Entry 5Y88 (electron microscopy, 3.46 A resolution); this record covers chains A and D of the 44 polymer chains in the assembly.

# Chain A
Molecule: Pre-mRNA-splicing factor 8
Organism: Saccharomyces cerevisiae (strain ATCC 204508 / S288c)
UniProt: P33334 (PRP8_YEAST); residue numbers follow UniProt; this construct covers 1-2413
Amino-acid sequence (2413 residues; row label = number of the first residue in the row):
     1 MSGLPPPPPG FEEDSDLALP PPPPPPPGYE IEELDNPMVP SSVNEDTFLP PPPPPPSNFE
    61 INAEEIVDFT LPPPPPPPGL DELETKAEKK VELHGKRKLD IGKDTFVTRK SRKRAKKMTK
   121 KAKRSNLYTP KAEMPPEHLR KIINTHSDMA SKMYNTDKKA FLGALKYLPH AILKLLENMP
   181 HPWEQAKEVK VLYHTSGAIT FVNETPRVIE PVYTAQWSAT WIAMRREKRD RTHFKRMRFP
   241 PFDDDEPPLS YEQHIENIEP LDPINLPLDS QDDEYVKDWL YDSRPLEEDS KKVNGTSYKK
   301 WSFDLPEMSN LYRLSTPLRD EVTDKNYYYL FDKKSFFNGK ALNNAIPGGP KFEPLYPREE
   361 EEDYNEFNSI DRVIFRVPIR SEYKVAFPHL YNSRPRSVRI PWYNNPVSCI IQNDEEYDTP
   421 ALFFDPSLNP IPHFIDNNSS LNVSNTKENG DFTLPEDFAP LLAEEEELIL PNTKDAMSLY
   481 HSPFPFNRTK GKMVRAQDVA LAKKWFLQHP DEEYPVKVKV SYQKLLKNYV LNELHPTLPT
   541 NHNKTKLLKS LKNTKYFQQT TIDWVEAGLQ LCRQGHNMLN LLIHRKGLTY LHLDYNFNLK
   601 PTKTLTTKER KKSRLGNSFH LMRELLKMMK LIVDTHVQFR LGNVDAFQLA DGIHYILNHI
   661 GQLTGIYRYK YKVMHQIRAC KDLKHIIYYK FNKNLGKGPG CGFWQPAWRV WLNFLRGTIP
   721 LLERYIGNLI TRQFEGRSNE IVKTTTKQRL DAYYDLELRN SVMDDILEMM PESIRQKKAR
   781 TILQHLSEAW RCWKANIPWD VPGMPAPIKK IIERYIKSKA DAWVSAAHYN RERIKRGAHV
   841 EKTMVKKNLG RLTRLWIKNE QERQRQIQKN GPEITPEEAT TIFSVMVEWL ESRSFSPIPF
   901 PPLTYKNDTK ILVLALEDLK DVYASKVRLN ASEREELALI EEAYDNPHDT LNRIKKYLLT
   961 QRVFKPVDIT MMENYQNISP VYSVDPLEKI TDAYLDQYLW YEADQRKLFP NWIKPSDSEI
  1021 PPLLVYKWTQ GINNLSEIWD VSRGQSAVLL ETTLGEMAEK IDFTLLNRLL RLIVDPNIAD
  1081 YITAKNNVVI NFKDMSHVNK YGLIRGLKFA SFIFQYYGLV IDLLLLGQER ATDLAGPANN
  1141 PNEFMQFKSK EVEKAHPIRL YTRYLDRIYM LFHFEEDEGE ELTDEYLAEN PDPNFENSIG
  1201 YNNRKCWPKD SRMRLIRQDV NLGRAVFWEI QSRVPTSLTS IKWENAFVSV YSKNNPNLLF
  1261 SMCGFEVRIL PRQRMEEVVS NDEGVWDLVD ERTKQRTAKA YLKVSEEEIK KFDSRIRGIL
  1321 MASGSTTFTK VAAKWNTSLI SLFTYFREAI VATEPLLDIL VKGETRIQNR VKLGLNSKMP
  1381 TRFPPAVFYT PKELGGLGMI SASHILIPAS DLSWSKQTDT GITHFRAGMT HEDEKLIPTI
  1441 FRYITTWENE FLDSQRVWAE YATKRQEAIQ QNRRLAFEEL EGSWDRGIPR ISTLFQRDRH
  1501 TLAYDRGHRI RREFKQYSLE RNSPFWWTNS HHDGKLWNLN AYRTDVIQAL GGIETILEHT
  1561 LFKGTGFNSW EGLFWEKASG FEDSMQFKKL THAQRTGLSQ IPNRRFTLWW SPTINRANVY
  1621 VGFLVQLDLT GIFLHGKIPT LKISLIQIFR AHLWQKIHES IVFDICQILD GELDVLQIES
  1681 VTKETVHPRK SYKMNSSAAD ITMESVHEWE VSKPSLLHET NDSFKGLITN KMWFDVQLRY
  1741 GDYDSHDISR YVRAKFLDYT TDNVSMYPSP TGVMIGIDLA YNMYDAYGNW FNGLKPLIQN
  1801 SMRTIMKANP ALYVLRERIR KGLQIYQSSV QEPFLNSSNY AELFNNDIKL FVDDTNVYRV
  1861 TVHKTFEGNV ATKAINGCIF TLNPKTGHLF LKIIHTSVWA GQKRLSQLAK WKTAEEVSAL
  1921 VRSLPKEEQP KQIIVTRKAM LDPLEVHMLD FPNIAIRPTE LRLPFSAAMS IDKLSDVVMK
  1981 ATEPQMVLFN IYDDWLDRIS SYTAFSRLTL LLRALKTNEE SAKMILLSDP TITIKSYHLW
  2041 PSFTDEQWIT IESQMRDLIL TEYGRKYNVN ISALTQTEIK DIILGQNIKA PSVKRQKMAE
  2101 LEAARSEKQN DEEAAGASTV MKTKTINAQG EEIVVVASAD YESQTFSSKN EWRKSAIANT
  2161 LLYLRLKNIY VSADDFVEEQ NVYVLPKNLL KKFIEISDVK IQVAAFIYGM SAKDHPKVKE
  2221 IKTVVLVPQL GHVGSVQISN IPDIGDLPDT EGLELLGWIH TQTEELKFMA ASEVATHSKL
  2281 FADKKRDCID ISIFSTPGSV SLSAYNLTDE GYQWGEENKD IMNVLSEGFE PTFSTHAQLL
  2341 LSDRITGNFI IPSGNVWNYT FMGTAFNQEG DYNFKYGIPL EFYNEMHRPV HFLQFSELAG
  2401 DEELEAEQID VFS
Unresolved in the structure: 1-126, 432-449, 1577-1602, 1828-1839, 2086-2413
UniProt features mapped onto this chain:
  - region: Met1585 to Leu1598 (Important for branch point selection)
Ligand contacts: inositol hexakisphosphate (IHP): Arg236, Lys517, His659, Lys681, Lys684, His685, Tyr688, Asn692, Lys697, Gly698, Tyr1620

# Chain D
Molecule: U6 snRNA
Organism: Saccharomyces cerevisiae S288c
Sequence (112 nucleotides; row label = number of the first residue in the row):
     1 GUUCGCGAAG UAACCCUUCG UGGACAUUUG GUCAAUUUGA AACAAUACAG AGAUGAUCAG
    61 CAGUUCCCCU GCAUAAGGAU GAACCGUUUU ACAAAGAGAU UUAUUUCGUU UU
Unresolved in the structure: 102-112
Ion coordination: Mg2+ site 1: C61, G77; Mg2+ site 2: G78, U80; Mg2+ site 3 near U80 (its only coordinating residue here); Mg2+ site 4 near G81 (its only coordinating residue here)

# Chain A / chain D interface
Pairs across the interface - 48 pairs, chain A then chain D:
  Ser151(A) - A35(D)  sugar contact
  Ser151(A) - U36(D)  phosphate contact
  Lys152(A) - U36(D)  hydrogen bond to the phosphate
  Met153(A) - A35(D)  phosphate contact
  Thr156(A) - C33(D)  base contact
  Lys555(A) - G30(D)  hydrogen bond to the phosphate
  Lys555(A) - G31(D)  salt bridge to the phosphate
  Lys586(A) - U70(D)  salt bridge to the phosphate
  Lys586(A) - G71(D)  salt bridge to the phosphate
  Thr606(A) - A44(D)  hydrogen bond to the phosphate
  Lys608(A) - A44(D)  phosphate contact
  Glu609(A) - C43(D)  hydrogen bond to the sugar
  Glu609(A) - A44(D)  sugar contact
  Lys611(A) - U70(D)  sugar contact
  Lys611(A) - G78(D)  sugar contact
  Lys612(A) - C43(D)  salt bridge to the phosphate
  Lys612(A) - U70(D)  sugar contact
  Arg614(A) - U70(D)  hydrogen bond to the sugar
  Arg614(A) - G71(D)  phosphate contact
  Gly616(A) - G71(D)  phosphate contact
  Gly616(A) - C72(D)  phosphate contact
  Asn617(A) - C72(D)  hydrogen bond to the phosphate
  Ser618(A) - C72(D)  hydrogen bond to the phosphate
  Arg724(A) - C72(D)  base contact
  Tyr725(A) - C72(D)  stacking on the base
  Asn728(A) - C72(D)  hydrogen bond to the sugar
  Arg732(A) - G71(D)  salt bridge to the phosphate
  Arg732(A) - C72(D)  hydrogen bond to the phosphate
  Arg732(A) - A73(D)  salt bridge to the phosphate
  Arg737(A) - C69(D)  salt bridge to the phosphate
  Arg737(A) - U70(D)  salt bridge to the phosphate
  Arg737(A) - G71(D)  hydrogen bond to the base
  Val742(A) - U74(D)  sugar contact
  Lys743(A) - A75(D)  phosphate contact
  Thr744(A) - U74(D)  phosphate contact
  Thr744(A) - A75(D)  hydrogen bond to the phosphate
  Thr746(A) - A76(D)  hydrogen bond to the phosphate
  Gln748(A) - C61(D)  hydrogen bond to the sugar
  Gln748(A) - A62(D)  hydrogen bond to the phosphate
  Gln748(A) - A76(D)  phosphate contact
  Gln748(A) - G77(D)  phosphate contact
  Arg749(A) - C61(D)  sugar contact
  Arg749(A) - A62(D)  salt bridge to the phosphate
  Arg749(A) - A76(D)  salt bridge to the phosphate
  Ala752(A) - A62(D)  sugar contact
  Tyr753(A) - A62(D)  phosphate contact
  Tyr753(A) - G63(D)  hydrogen bond to the phosphate
  Leu756(A) - G63(D)  sugar contact
Other interface residues (no listed pair), chain A (33 interface residues in all): Leu615, Leu729, Ile741, Asp751
Other interface residues (no listed pair), chain D (22 interface residues in all): A45, A79

# Summary
33 residues of chain A face 22 of chain D across their interface; the contacts include 15 hydrogen bonds, 10
salt bridges and 1 aromatic stacking contact. Polar pairs include Arg737(A)-G71(D), Glu609(A)-C43(D) and
Arg614(A)-U70(D). Bound to chain A: inositol hexakisphosphate.
Here chain A is Pre-mRNA-splicing factor 8 (Saccharomyces cerevisiae (strain ATCC 204508 / S288c)) and chain D
is U6 snRNA (Saccharomyces cerevisiae S288c). Entry 5Y88 (Cryo-EM structure of the intron-lariat spliceosome
ready for disassembly from S.cerevisiae at 3.5 angstrom) was determined by electron microscopy.
